Entry 6HKT (X-ray diffraction, 9.70 A resolution (very low resolution: no residue pairs are listed; an interface is given only as per-side residue counts)); this record covers chains A and I of the 50 polymer chains in the assembly.

Chain A:
Molecule: Histone H3.1
From: Homo sapiens
UniProtKB: P68431 (H31_HUMAN); residues 0-135 here correspond to UniProt positions 1-136 (UniProt number = residue number + 1)
Chain sequence (139 residues; row label = number of the first residue in the row; numbers below 1 keep their minus sign (Gly-3 is residue -3)):
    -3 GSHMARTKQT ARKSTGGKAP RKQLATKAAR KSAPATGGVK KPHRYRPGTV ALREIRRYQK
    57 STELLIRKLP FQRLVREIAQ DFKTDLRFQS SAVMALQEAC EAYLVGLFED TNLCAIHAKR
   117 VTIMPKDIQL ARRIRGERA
Unresolved in the structure: -3 to 37, 135
Differences from the reference sequence: expression tag (-3 to -1)
Curated features (UniProtKB/Swiss-Prot):
  - modified residue: Arg2 (Asymmetric dimethylarginine), Thr3 (Phosphothreonine), Lys4 (Allysine), Gln5 (5-glutamyl dopamine), Thr6 (Phosphothreonine), Arg8 (Citrulline), Lys9 (N6,N6,N6-trimethyllysine), Ser10 (ADP-ribosylserine), Thr11 (Phosphothreonine), Lys14 (N6-(2-hydroxyisobutyryl)lysine), Arg17 (Asymmetric dimethylarginine), Lys18 (N6-(2-hydroxyisobutyryl)lysine), Lys23 (N6-(2-hydroxyisobutyryl)lysine), Arg26 (Citrulline), Lys27 (N6,N6,N6-trimethyllysine), Ser28 (ADP-ribosylserine), Lys36 (N6,N6,N6-trimethyllysine), Lys37 (N6-methyllysine), Tyr41 (Phosphotyrosine), Lys56 (N6,N6,N6-trimethyllysine) and 8 more in UniProt
  - lipidation: Lys18 (N6-decanoyllysine)

Chain I:
Molecule: 1122-nt DNA strand
Sequence (1122 nucleotides; row label = number of the first residue in the row):
     1 ATCACCCTAT ACGCGGCCGC CCTGGAGAAT CCCGGTGCCG AGGCCGCTCA ATTGGTCGTA
    61 GACAGCTCTA GCACCGCTTA AACGCACGTA CGCGCTGTCC CCCGCGTTTT AACCGCCAAG
   121 GGGATTACTC CCTAGTCTCC AGGCACGTGT CAGATATATA CATCCTGTGC ATGTATTGAA
   181 CAGCCCCGAG ACCCTATACG CGGCCGCCCT GGAGAATCCC GGTGCCGAGG CCGCTCAATT
   241 GGTCGTAGAC AGCTCTAGCA CCGCTTAAAC GCACGTACGC GCTGTCCCCC GCGTTTTAAC
   301 CGCCAAGGGG ATTACTCCCT AGTCTCCAGG CACGTGTCAG ATATATACAT CCTGTGCATG
   361 TATTGAACAG CCCCGAGACC CTATACGCGG CCGCCCTGGA GAATCCCGGT GCCGAGGCCG
   421 CTCAATTGGT CGTAGACAGC TCTAGCACCG CTTAAACGCA CGTACGCGCT GTCCCCCGCG
   481 TTTTAACCGC CAAGGGGATT ACTCCCTAGT CTCCAGGCAC GTGTCAGATA TATACATCCT
   541 GTGCATGTAT TGAACAGCCC CGAGACCCTA TACGCGGCCG CCCTGGAGAA TCCCGGTGCC
   601 GAGGCCGCTC AATTGGTCGT AGACAGCTCT AGCACCGCTT AAACGCACGT ACGCGCTGTC
   661 CCCCGCGTTT TAACCGCCAA GGGGATTACT CCCTAGTCTC CAGGCACGTG TCAGATATAT
   721 ACATCCTGTG CATGTATTGA ACAGCCCCGA GACCCTATAC GCGGCCGCCC TGGAGAATCC
   781 CGGTGCCGAG GCCGCTCAAT TGGTCGTAGA CAGCTCTAGC ACCGCTTAAA CGCACGTACG
   841 CGCTGTCCCC CGCGTTTTAA CCGCCAAGGG GATTACTCCC TAGTCTCCAG GCACGTGTCA
   901 GATATATACA TCCTGTGCAT GTATTGAACA GCCCCGAGAC CCTATACGCG GCCGCCCTGG
   961 AGAATCCCGG TGCCGAGGCC GCTCAATTGG TCGTAGACAG CTCTAGCACC GCTTAAACGC
  1021 ACGTACGCGC TGTCCCCCGC GTTTTAACCG CCAAGGGGAT TACTCCCTAG TCTCCAGGCA
  1081 CGTGTCAGAT ATATACATCC TGTGCATGTA TTGAACAGCG AT

Chain A / chain I interface:
At this resolution (10 A) residue pairs are not listed: 18 residues of chain A and 13 of chain I lie at the interface.

Overview:
18 residues of chain A face 13 of chain I across their interface.
Chain A is Histone H3.1 (Homo sapiens) and chain I is a 1122-nt DNA strand; the structure, Structure of an
H1-bound 6-nucleosome array, was determined by X-ray diffraction.
